5FM0 - chains A and B; structure by X-ray diffraction, 2.44 A resolution.

# Chain A (and B)
Name: 6-carboxyhexanoate--CoA ligase
Organism: Bacillus subtilis
Notes: EC 6.2.1.14; chain B of this document is another copy of the same molecule, construct and numbering; everything in this record applies to it too
Reference sequence: P53559 (BIOW_BACSU); residues 4-259 here = UniProt positions 4-259
Amino-acid sequence (260 residues; numbered 0 to 259; the number before each row is that of its first residue; numbering starts at 0):
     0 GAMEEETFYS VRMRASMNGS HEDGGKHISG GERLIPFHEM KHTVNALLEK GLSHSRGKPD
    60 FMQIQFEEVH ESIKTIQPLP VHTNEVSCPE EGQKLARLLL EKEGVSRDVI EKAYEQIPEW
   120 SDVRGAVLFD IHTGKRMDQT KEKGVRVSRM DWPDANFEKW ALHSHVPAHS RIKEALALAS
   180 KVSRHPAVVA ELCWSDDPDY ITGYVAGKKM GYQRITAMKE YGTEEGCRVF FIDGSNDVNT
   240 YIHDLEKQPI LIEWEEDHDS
Not modelled in the structure: 0-5, 21-23, 256-259 (chain B: 0-4, 18-22, 257-259)
Differences from the reference sequence: expression tag (0-3)
Ion coordination: platinum (II) ion site 1 near Met-16 (its only coordinating residue here); Mg2+: Asp-195, Asp-196 (together with pimeloyl-amp, pyrophosphate); platinum (II) ion site 2 near Met-209 (its only coordinating residue here)
Residues lining bound ligands:
  - pyrophosphate (PPV): His-26, Ile-27, Ser-28, Gly-29, Lys-49, His-53, Arg-145, Glu-173, Asp-195, Asp-196
  - pimeloyl-amp (WAQ): His-26, Glu-31, Val-122, Arg-123, Gly-124, Ala-125, Val-144, Arg-145, Val-146, Met-149, Arg-170, Ile-171, Ala-174, Leu-177, Cys-192, Trp-193, Ser-194, Asp-195, Asp-196, Tyr-199, Thr-201, Gly-202, Tyr-203, Tyr-211, Arg-213, Cys-226, Arg-227
What the authors report for this chain:
  - catalytic residues: Arg-170, Arg-227 (proposed by the authors, not directly observed)
  - mutagenesis - R227E (20 fold), R227K (20 fold): decreased catalytic activity on pimelic acid
  - mutagenesis - R11A, R13A: abolished catalytic activity on pimelic acid
  - mutagenesis - Y211F (4 fold): increased catalytic activity on suberic acid
  - mutagenesis - Y211F (3 fold): increased catalytic activity on azelaic acid
  - mutagenesis - Y211F (0.012 +/- 0.001 s-1): increased catalytic activity on heptanoic acid
  - mutagenesis - Y211F (0.008 s-1), R213A: increased catalytic activity on octanoic acid
  - mutagenesis - Y199F: unchanged catalytic activity on heptanoic acid
  - specificity-determining residues: Tyr-211
  - mutagenesis - Y199F, Y211F: decreased catalytic activity on glutaric acid and adipic acid
  - mutagenesis - Y199F: unchanged catalytic activity on azelaic acid
  - mutagenesis - R213A: increased catalytic activity on heptanoyl-CoA

# Interface between chain A and chain B
Pairs across the interface (28):
  Phe-36(A) with Leu-51(B), hydrophobic; Lys-57(B)
  Lys-40(A) with Glu-48(B), salt bridge; Leu-51(B)
  Val-43(A) with Leu-47(B), hydrophobic
  Asn-44(A) with Asn-44(B), hydrogen bond
  Glu-48(A) with Lys-40(B), salt bridge
  Leu-51(A) with Phe-36(B), hydrophobic
  Lys-57(A) with Tyr-8(B); Phe-36(B)
  Asp-59(A) with Glu-66(B); Glu-67(B), hydrogen bond (backbone-backbone)
  Phe-60(A) with Gln-64(B); Phe-65(B)
  Met-61(A) with Gln-64(B); Phe-65(B), hydrogen bond (backbone-backbone)
  Gln-62(A) with Gln-62(B); Ile-63(B); Gln-64(B)
  Ile-63(A) with Gln-62(B); Ile-63(B), hydrogen bond (backbone-backbone)
  Gln-64(A) with Phe-60(B); Met-61(B); Gln-62(B)
  Phe-65(A) with Phe-60(B); Met-61(B), hydrogen bond (backbone-backbone)
  Glu-66(A) with Asp-59(B)
  Glu-67(A) with Asp-59(B), hydrogen bond (backbone-backbone)
Also at the interface, not in a pair above, chain A (19 interface residues in all): Tyr-8, Leu-47, Pro-58
Also at the interface, not in a pair above, chain B (19 interface residues in all): Val-43, Pro-58

# Overview
The chain A/chain B interface involves 19 residues from each chain, with 6 hydrogen bonds and 2 salt bridges.
Polar pairs include Lys-40(A)/Glu-48(B), Asn-44(A)/Asn-44(B) and Asp-59(A)/Glu-67(B). The paper reports
catalytic residues Arg-170(A) and Arg-227(A); R227E and R227K of chain A reduce catalytic activity on pimelic
acid; 7 substitutions were tested in all.
Both chains are 6-carboxyhexanoate--CoA ligase (Bacillus subtilis). Entry 5FM0 (Crystal structure of the
6-carboxyhexanoate-CoA ligase (BioW)from Bacillus subtilis (PtCl4 derivative)) was determined by X-ray
diffraction together with 5FLG and 5FLL from the same study.
